Entry 7PG0 (electron microscopy, 7.60 A resolution (low resolution: residue-level contacts below are approximate; hydrogen-bond / salt-bridge calls are withheld)); this record covers chains A and B of the 8 polymer chains in the assembly.

# Chain A (and B)
Name: Isoform Short of Insulin receptor
From: Homo sapiens
Notes: EC 2.7.10.1; chain B of this document is another copy of the same molecule, construct and numbering; everything in this record applies to it too
UniProtKB: P06213 (INSR_HUMAN), isoform P06213-2; residues -26 to 1343 here correspond to UniProt positions 1-1370 (UniProt number = residue number + 27)
Amino-acid sequence (1382 residues; numbered -26 to 1355; the number before each row is that of its first residue; numbers below 1 keep their minus sign (Met-26 is residue -26)):
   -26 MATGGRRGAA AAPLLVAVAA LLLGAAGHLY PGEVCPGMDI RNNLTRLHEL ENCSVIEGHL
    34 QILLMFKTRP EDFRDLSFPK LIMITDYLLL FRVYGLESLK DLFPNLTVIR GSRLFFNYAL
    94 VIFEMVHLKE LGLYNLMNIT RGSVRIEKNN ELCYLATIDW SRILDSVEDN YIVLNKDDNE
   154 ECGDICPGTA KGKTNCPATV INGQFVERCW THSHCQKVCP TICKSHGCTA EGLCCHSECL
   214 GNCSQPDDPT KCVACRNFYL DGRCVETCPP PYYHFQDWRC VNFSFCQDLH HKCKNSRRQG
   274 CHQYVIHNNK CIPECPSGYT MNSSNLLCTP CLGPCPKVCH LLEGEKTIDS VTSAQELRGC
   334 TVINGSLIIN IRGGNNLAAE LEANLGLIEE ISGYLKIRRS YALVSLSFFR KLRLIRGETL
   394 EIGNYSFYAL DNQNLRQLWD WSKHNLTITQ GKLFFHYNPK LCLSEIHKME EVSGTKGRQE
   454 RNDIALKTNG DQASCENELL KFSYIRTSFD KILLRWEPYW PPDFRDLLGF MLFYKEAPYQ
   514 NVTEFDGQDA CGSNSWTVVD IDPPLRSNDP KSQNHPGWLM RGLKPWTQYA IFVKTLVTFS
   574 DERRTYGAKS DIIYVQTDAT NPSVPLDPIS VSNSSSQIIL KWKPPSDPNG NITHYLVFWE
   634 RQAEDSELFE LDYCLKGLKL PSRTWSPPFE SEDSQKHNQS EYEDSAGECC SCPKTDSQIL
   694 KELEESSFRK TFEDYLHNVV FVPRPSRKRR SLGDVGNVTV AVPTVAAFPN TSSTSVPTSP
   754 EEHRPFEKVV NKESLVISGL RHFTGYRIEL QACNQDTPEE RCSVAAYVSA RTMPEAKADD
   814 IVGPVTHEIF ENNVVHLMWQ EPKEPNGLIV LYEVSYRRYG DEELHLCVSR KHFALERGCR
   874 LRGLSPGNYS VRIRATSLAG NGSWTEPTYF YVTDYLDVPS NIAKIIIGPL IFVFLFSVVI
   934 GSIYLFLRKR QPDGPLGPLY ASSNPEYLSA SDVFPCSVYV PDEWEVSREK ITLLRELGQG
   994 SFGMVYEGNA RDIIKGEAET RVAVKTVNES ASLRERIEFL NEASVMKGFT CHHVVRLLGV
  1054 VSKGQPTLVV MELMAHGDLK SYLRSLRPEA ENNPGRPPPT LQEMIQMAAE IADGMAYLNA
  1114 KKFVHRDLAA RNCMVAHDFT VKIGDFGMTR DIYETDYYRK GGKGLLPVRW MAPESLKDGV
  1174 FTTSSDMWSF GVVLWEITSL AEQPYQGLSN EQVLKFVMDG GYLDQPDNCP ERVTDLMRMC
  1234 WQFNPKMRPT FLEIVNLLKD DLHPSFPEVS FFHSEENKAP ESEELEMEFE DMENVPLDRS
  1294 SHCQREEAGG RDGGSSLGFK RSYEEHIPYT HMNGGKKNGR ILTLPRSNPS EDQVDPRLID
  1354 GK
Disordered / not traced: -26 to 0, 161-168, 449-450, 648-755, 790-792, 908-1355 (chain B: -26 to 0, 163-167, 173-176, 268-273, 540-545, 648-674, 719-755, 908-1355)
Differences from the reference sequence: expression tag (1344-1355)
Disulfides: Cys8-Cys26, Cys126-Cys155, Cys159-Cys182, Cys169-Cys188, Cys192-Cys201, Cys196-Cys207, Cys208-Cys216, Cys212-Cys225, Cys228-Cys237, Cys241-Cys253, Cys259-Cys284, Cys266-Cys274, Cys288-Cys301, Cys304-Cys308, Cys312-Cys333, Cys435-Cys468, Cys647-Cys860, Cys786-Cys795
UniProt features mapped onto this chain:
  - region: Glu706 to Phe714 (Insulin-binding), Tyr972 (Important for interaction with IRS1, SHC1 and STAT5B)
  - site: Phe39 (Insulin-binding)
  - modified residue: Ser373 (Phosphoserine), Tyr374 (Phosphotyrosine), Ser380 (Phosphoserine), Tyr972 (Phosphotyrosine)
  - glycosylation (N-linked (GlcNAc...) asparagine): Asn16, Asn25, Asn78, Asn111, Asn215, Asn255, Asn295, Asn337, Asn397, Asn418, Asn514, Asn606, Asn624, Asn671

# Interface between chain A and chain B
Cross-chain cystine bridges: Cys524(A)-Cys524(B)
Pairs across the interface (70; chain A residue first):
  Arg14(A) with Val713(B); Phe714(B)
  Leu36(A) with Val713(B)
  Leu37(A) with Phe714(B)
  Leu62(A) with Leu709(B)
  Phe88(A) with Phe705(B); Tyr708(B); Leu709(B)
  Phe89(A) with Phe701(B); Thr704(B); Phe705(B); Tyr708(B)
  Tyr91(A) with Phe701(B)
  Val94(A) with Phe705(B)
  Arg118(A) with Arg702(B)
  Glu120(A) with Phe705(B)
  Tyr144(A) with Glu698(B); Phe701(B); Arg702(B)
  Asp322(A) with Tyr708(B)
  Ser323(A) with Tyr708(B)
  Thr325(A) with Tyr708(B)
  Ser326(A) with Tyr708(B)
  Ile344(A) with Glu697(B)
  Arg345(A) with Phe572(B); Leu696(B); Glu697(B); Ser700(B); Phe701(B)
  Gly346(A) with Lys694(B); Glu697(B)
  Gly347(A) with Lys694(B)
  Arg371(A) with Asp574(B)
  Arg372(A) with Glu697(B)
  Tyr374(A) with Leu693(B); Lys694(B); Glu697(B)
  Tyr430(A) with Lys460(B); Asp464(B); Gln465(B)
  Lys460(A) with Tyr430(B)
  Asp464(A) with Tyr430(B)
  Asp522(A) with Tyr374(B); Asp404(B); Gln406(B)
  Ala523(A) with Arg345(B); Gly346(B); Ala375(B)
  Cys524(A) with Gly346(B); Gly347(B); Asn348(B); Tyr374(B); Ala375(B); Cys524(B), disulfide
  Gly525(A) with Asn348(B); Cys524(B)
  Ser526(A) with Asn348(B)
  Asp854(A) with Arg875(B)
  Glu855(A) with Leu859(B); Cys860(B); His865(B); Cys872(B); Arg875(B)
  Glu856(A) with Tyr646(B); Cys647(B); His858(B); Cys860(B)
  Leu859(A) with Glu855(B)
  His865(A) with Glu855(B)
  Arg875(A) with Glu855(B)
Also at the interface, not in a pair above, chain A (49 interface residues in all): Phe64, Phe96, Lys121, Glu329, Asn348, Lys369, Asp404, Leu501, Leu569, Tyr849, Leu857, Arg873, Leu874
Also at the interface, not in a pair above, chain B (48 interface residues in all): Arg371, Arg372, Ala523, Ser573, Glu706, Tyr849, Asp854, Glu856, Val861, Ser862

# Overview
Chain A and chain B form an interface of 49 and 48 residues respectively, with 1 disulfide bond.
Chain A and chain B are both Isoform Short of Insulin receptor (Homo sapiens); the structure, Low resolution
Cryo-EM structure of full-length insulin receptor bound to 3 insulin with visible ddm micelle ..., was
determined by electron microscopy together with 7PG2, 7PG3 and 7PG4 from the same study.
